7W9E - chains A and B of the 5 polymer chains in the assembly; structure by electron microscopy, 3.10 A resolution.

[Chain A (and B)]
Name: Spike glycoprotein
From: Severe acute respiratory syndrome coronavirus 2
Notes: chain B of this document is another copy of the same molecule, construct and numbering; everything in this record applies to it too
UniProt: P0DTC2 (SPIKE_SARS2); residue numbers follow UniProt; this construct covers 1-1206
Sequence (1261 residues; row label = number of the first residue in the row):
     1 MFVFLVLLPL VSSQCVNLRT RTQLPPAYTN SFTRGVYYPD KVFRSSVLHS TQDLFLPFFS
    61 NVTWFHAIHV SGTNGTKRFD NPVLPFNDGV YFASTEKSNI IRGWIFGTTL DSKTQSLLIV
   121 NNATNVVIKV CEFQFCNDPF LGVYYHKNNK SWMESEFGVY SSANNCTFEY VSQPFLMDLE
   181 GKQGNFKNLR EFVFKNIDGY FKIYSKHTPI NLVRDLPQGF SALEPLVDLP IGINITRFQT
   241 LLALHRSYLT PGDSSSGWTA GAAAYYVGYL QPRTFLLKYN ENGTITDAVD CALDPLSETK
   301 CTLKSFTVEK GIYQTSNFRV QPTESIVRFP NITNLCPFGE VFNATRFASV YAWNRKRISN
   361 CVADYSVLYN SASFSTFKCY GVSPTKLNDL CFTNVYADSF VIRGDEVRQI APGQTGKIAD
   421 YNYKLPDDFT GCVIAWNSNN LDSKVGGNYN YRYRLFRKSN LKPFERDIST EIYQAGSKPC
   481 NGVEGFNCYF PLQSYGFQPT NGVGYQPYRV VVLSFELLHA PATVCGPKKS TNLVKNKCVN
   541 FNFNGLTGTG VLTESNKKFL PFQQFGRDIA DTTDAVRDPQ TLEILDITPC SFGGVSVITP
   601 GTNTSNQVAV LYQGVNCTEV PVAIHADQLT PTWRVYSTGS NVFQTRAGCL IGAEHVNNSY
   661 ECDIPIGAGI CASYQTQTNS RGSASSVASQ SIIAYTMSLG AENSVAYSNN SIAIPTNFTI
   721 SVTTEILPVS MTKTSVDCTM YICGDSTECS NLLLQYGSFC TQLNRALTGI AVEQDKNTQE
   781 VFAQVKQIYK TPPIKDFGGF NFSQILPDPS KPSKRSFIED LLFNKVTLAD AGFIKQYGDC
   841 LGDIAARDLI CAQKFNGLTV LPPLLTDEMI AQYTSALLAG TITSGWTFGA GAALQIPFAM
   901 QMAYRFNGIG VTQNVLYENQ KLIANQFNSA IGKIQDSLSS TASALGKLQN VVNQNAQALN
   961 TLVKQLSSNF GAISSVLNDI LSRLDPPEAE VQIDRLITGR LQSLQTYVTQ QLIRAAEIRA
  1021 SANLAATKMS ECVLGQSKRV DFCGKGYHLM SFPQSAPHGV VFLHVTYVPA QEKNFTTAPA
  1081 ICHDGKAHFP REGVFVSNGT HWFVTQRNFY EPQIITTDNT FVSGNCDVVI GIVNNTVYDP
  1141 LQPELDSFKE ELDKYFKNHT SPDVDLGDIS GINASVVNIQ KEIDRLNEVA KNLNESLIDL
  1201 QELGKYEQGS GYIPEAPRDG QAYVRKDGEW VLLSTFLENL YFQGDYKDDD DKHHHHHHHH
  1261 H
Disordered / not traced: 1-13, 70-76, 156-157, 248-254, 621-640, 677-688, 828-853, 1148-1261
Construct notes: variant Arg19 (Thr in P0DTC2), Gly158 (Arg in P0DTC2), Arg452 (Leu in P0DTC2), Lys478 (Thr in P0DTC2), Gly614 (Asp in P0DTC2), Arg681 (Pro in P0DTC2), Asn950 (Asp in P0DTC2); conflict Gly682 (Arg in P0DTC2), Ser683 (Arg in P0DTC2), Ser685 (Arg in P0DTC2), Pro986 (Lys in P0DTC2), Pro987 (Val in P0DTC2); expression tag (1207-1261)
Cystine bridges: Cys131-Cys166, Cys291-Cys301, Cys336-Cys361, Cys379-Cys432, Cys391-Cys525, Cys480-Cys488, Cys538-Cys590, Cys617-Cys649, Cys662-Cys671, Cys738-Cys760, Cys743-Cys749, Cys1032-Cys1043, Cys1082-Cys1126
Swiss-Prot annotation at these positions:
  - region: Asn280 to Cys301 (Putative superantigen), Arg403 to Asp405 (Integrin-binding motif), Asn448 to Tyr451, Tyr453 to Phe456 (Immunodominant HLA epitope recognized by the CD8+), Ser816 to Tyr837 (Fusion peptide 1), Lys835 to Phe855 (Fusion peptide 2), Asp1163 to Glu1202 (Heptad repeat 2)
  - site: Arg815, Ser816 (Cleavage)
  - glycosylation: Asn17 (N-linked (GlcNAc...) (complex) asparagine), Asn61 (N-linked (GlcNAc...) (hybrid) asparagine), Asn74 (N-linked (GlcNAc...) (complex) asparagine), Asn122 (N-linked (GlcNAc...) (hybrid) asparagine), Asn149 (N-linked (GlcNAc...) (complex) asparagine), Asn165 (N-linked (GlcNAc...) (complex) asparagine), Asn234 (N-linked (GlcNAc...) (high mannose) asparagine), Asn282 (N-linked (GlcNAc...) (complex) asparagine), Thr323 (O-linked (GalNAc) threonine), Ser325 (O-linked (HexNAc...) serine), Asn331 (N-linked (GlcNAc...) (complex) asparagine), Asn343 (N-linked (GlcNAc...) (complex) asparagine), Asn603 (N-linked (GlcNAc...) (hybrid) asparagine), Asn616 (N-linked (GlcNAc...) (complex) asparagine), Asn657 (N-linked (GlcNAc...) (complex) asparagine), Thr676 (O-linked (GlcNAc...) threonine), Thr678 (O-linked (GlcNAc...) threonine), Asn709 (N-linked (GlcNAc...) (high mannose) asparagine), Asn717 (N-linked (GlcNAc...) (hybrid) asparagine), Asn801 (N-linked (GlcNAc...) (hybrid) asparagine) and 6 more in UniProt
  - natural variant: Leu5 (L5F: In strain: Iota/B.1.526), Ser13 (S13I: In strain: Epsilon/B.1.427/B.1.429), Leu18 (L18F: In strain: Beta/B.1.351, Gamma/P.1 and 1 more), Arg19 (T19R: In strain: Delta/B.1.617.2, Omicron/BA.2 and 4 more; this construct carries the variant), Thr20 (T20N: In strain: Gamma/P.1), Leu24 to Ala27 (sequence variant, change not given here; In strain: Omicron/BA.2, Omicron/BA.2.12.1 and 6 more), Pro26 (P26S: In strain: Gamma/P.1), Gln52 (Q52H: In strain: Omicron/EG.5.1), Ala67 (A67V: In strain: Eta/B.1.525, Omicron/BA.1), His69 to Val70 (deletion: In strain: Alpha/B.1.1.7, Eta/B.1.525 and 5 more), Gly75 (G75V: In strain: Lambda/C.37), Thr76 (T76I: In strain: Lambda/C.37), 80 further natural variant entries in UniProt
  - mutagenesis: His69 to Val70 (Increased incorporation of cleaved spike into virions), Asn121 (N121Q: Partial loss of biliverdin affinity), Arg190 (R190K: Partial loss of biliverdin affinity), Asn234 (N234Q: Increased resistance to neutralizing antibodies), Asn331 (N331Q: Reduced viral infectivity), Asn343 (N343Q: Reduced viral infectivity), Tyr453 (Y453F: Decreased HLA binding to NF9 epitope. Increased binding affinity to human ACE2), Ala475 (A475V: Increased resistance to neutralizing antibodies), Val483 (V483A: Increased resistance to neutralizing antibodies), Glu484 (E484D: Increased replication in human TMEM106B overexpressing cells), Phe490 (F490L: Increased resistance to neutralizing antibodies and human covalescent sera neutralization), Gln493 (Q493N: Reduced host ACE2-binding affinity in vitro; Q493Y: Reduced host ACE2-binding affinity in vitro), 8 further mutagenesis entries in UniProt

[Interface between chain A and chain B]
Contacting residue pairs (140; chain A residue first):
  Gln314(A) with Thr768(B)
  Asn317(A) with Asp737(B)
  Arg319(A) with Asp737(B), salt bridge; Met740(B)
  Arg357(A) with Phe168(B); Pro230(B)
  Tyr380(A) with Glu988(B)
  Gly381(A) with Arg983(B), hydrogen bond (backbone-side chain); Leu984(B)
  Val382(A) with Arg983(B); Leu984(B)
  Ser383(A) with Arg983(B), hydrogen bond (backbone-backbone); Asp985(B), hydrogen bond
  Lys386(A) with Leu981(B), hydrogen bond (side chain-backbone); Ser982(B); Arg983(B); Leu984(B), hydrogen bond (side chain-backbone)
  Leu390(A) with Ser982(B); Arg983(B)
  Asn394(A) with Tyr200(B), hydrogen bond; Pro230(B)
  Tyr396(A) with Tyr200(B); Pro230(B)
  Thr415(A) with Tyr369(B), hydrogen bond
  Gly416(A) with Tyr369(B), hydrogen bond (backbone-side chain)
  Lys417(A) with Ala372(B)
  Asp420(A) with Tyr369(B)
  Thr430(A) with Arg983(B)
  Glu516(A) with Tyr200(B), hydrogen bond
  Leu518(A) with Asp979(B)
  His519(A) with Tyr200(B)
  Thr547(A) with Asn978(B)
  Lys558(A) with Phe43(B); Asn282(B)
  Phe562(A) with Lys41(B); Pro225(B); Leu226(B)
  Gln563(A) with Lys41(B); Phe43(B)
  Gln564(A) with Lys41(B)
  Phe565(A) with Lys41(B); Val42(B), hydrophobic; Phe43(B)
  Gly566(A) with Phe43(B)
  Arg567(A) with Val42(B); Phe43(B), hydrogen bond (backbone-backbone)
  Ile569(A) with Val47(B), hydrophobic
  Ala570(A) with Val963(B), hydrophobic
  Phe592(A) with Phe855(B), hydrophobic; Leu858(B)
  Gln613(A) with Leu861(B)
  Pro665(A) with Leu864(B), hydrophobic
  Ala668(A) with Pro863(B), hydrogen bond (backbone-backbone); Leu864(B), hydrogen bond (backbone-backbone); Thr866(B)
  Gly669(A) with Leu864(B), hydrogen bond (backbone-backbone); Met869(B)
  Met697(A) with Leu865(B), hydrophobic; Met869(B)
  Leu699(A) with Ile788(B); Met869(B); Gln872(B); Tyr873(B)
  Gly700(A) with Ile788(B)
  Ala701(A) with Gln787(B); Ile788(B), hydrogen bond (backbone-backbone)
  Glu702(A) with Ile788(B); Lys790(B), salt bridge
  Asn703(A) with Gln787(B), hydrogen bond; Ile788(B), hydrogen bond (backbone-backbone); Tyr789(B); Lys790(B)
  Val705(A) with Thr883(B); Ala893(B), hydrophobic
  Ala706(A) with Gln895(B)
  Tyr707(A) with Lys790(B); Pro792(B), hydrophobic; Ala879(B); Thr883(B), hydrogen bond; Gln895(B)
  Ser708(A) with Gln895(B), hydrogen bond (backbone-side chain); Pro897(B)
  Asn709(A) with Asp796(B), hydrogen bond
  Ser711(A) with Gln895(B), hydrogen bond (backbone-side chain); Pro897(B)
  Ile712(A) with Gln895(B); Ile896(B), hydrophobic
  Ala713(A) with Leu894(B); Gln895(B), hydrogen bond (backbone-backbone)
  Gln957(A) with Arg765(B)
  Thr961(A) with Ser758(B); Gln762(B)
  Gln965(A) with Phe759(B); Gln762(B)
  Ser968(A) with Gln755(B), hydrogen bond (side chain-backbone); Tyr756(B); Gly757(B)
  Asn969(A) with Gln755(B), hydrogen bond (backbone-backbone)
  Phe970(A) with Gln755(B), hydrogen bond (backbone-backbone); Tyr756(B)
  Gly971(A) with Gln755(B)
  Pro986(A) with Asp427(B)
  Pro987(A) with Asp427(B)
  Gln1002(A) with Gln1002(B)
  Ser1003(A) with Phe759(B)
  Thr1006(A) with Phe759(B); Gln762(B); Gln1005(B)
  Thr1009(A) with Thr1009(B)
  Arg1039(A) with Thr1027(B); Glu1031(B), salt bridge; Arg1039(B)
  Val1040(A) with Ser1030(B); Glu1031(B), hydrogen bond (backbone-side chain)
  Asp1041(A) with Gly889(B); Ser1030(B), hydrogen bond; Leu1034(B)
  Gly1046(A) with Ala890(B)
  Tyr1047(A) with Trp886(B); Ala890(B), hydrophobic
  Glu1072(A) with Ala892(B); Ala893(B); Leu894(B)
  Thr1077(A) with Met900(B)
  Pro1079(A) with Met900(B), hydrophobic; Tyr917(B)
  Phe1089(A) with Asn914(B); Tyr917(B), hydrophobic
  Pro1090(A) with Gln913(B)
  Val1094(A) with Tyr904(B)
  Arg1107(A) with Tyr904(B); Gln913(B)
  Asn1108(A) with Trp886(B)
  Phe1121(A) with Asn914(B)
  Ser1123(A) with Asn914(B); Glu1111(B)
  Val1128(A) with Tyr917(B); Glu918(B)
  Val1129(A) with Tyr917(B), hydrophobic
  Leu1141(A) with Glu1144(B)
Interface residues without a listed pair, chain A (106 interface residues in all): Pro384, Thr385, Arg408, Tyr421, Leu455, Leu517, Gly548, Lys557, Phe559, Leu560, Asp571, Thr572, Pro589, Ala647, Gly667, Ile670, Cys671, Thr696, Ser704, Gly999, Ile1013, Lys1038, Val1068, Ala1078, Gly1124, Ile1130
Interface residues without a listed pair, chain B (100 interface residues in all): Tyr38, Ser45, Glu224, Asn370, Ser375, Pro384, Gly413, Ser735, Gln784, Lys786, Thr791, Phe797, Asn856, Thr859, Pro862, Thr887, Asn907, Gln920, Asn960, Ser967, Ile980, Leu1012, Gly1035, Lys1038, Leu1141

[Summary]
106 residues of chain A and 100 residues of chain B are in contact, with 26 hydrogen bonds and 3 salt bridges.
Polar pairs include Arg319(A)-Asp737(B), Glu702(A)-Lys790(B) and Arg1039(A)-Glu1031(B). UniProt lists 21
mutagenesis sites on chain A.
Chain A and chain B are both Spike glycoprotein (Severe acute respiratory syndrome coronavirus 2); the
structure, SARS-CoV-2 Delta S-8D3, was determined by electron microscopy together with 7W98, 7W99, 7W9B, 7W9C,
7W9F and 7W9I from the same study.
